6UDS - chains A and B; structure by X-ray diffraction, 1.90 A resolution.

Chain A (and B):
Protein: 3-oxoacyl-(Acyl-carrier-protein) reductase
Organism: Acinetobacter baumannii
Notes: EC 1.1.1.100; chain B of this document is another copy of the same molecule, construct and numbering; everything in this record applies to it too
UniProtKB: V5VHN7 (V5VHN7_ACIBA); numbering as in UniProt (aligned over 1-244)
Amino-acid sequence (268 residues; row label = number of the first residue in the row; numbers below 1 keep their minus sign (Met-23 is residue -23)):
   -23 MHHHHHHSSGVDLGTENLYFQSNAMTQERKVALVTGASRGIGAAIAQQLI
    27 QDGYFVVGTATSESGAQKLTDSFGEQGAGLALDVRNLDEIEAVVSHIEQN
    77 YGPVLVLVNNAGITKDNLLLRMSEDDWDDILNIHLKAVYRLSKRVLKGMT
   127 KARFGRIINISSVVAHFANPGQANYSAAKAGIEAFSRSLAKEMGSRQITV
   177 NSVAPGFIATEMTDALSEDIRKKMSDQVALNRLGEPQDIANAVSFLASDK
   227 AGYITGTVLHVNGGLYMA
Unresolved in the structure: -23 to 0 (chain B: -23 to 4)
Differences from the reference sequence: expression tag (-23 to 0)

Interface between chain A and chain B:
Pairs across the interface - 60 pairs, chain A then chain B:
  Arg163(A) - Met243(B)
  Arg163(A) - Ala244(B)
  Ala166(A) - Ala205(B)
  Ala166(A) - Met243(B)  hydrophobic
  Lys167(A) - Met243(B)
  Gly170(A) - Ala205(B)
  Gly170(A) - Leu206(B)
  Ser171(A) - Ala205(B)  hydrogen bond (backbone-backbone)
  Gln173(A) - Leu206(B)  hydrogen bond (side chain-backbone)
  Gln173(A) - Arg208(B)  hydrogen bond
  Phe183(A) - Tyr229(B)  hydrogen bond (backbone-side chain)
  Ile184(A) - Tyr229(B)  hydrophobic
  Val204(A) - Tyr229(B)
  Ala205(A) - Ala166(B)
  Ala205(A) - Gly170(B)
  Ala205(A) - Ser171(B)  hydrogen bond (backbone-backbone)
  Leu206(A) - Gly170(B)
  Leu206(A) - Gln173(B)  hydrogen bond (backbone-side chain)
  Leu206(A) - Gly228(B)
  Leu206(A) - Tyr229(B)  hydrophobic
  Asn207(A) - Ser171(B)
  Arg208(A) - Gln173(B)  hydrogen bond
  Arg208(A) - Gly228(B)  hydrogen bond (side chain-backbone)
  Arg208(A) - Tyr229(B)  hydrogen bond (backbone-side chain)
  Leu209(A) - Tyr229(B)
  Gly210(A) - Tyr229(B)  hydrogen bond (backbone-side chain)
  Asp214(A) - Tyr229(B)
  Asn217(A) - Lys226(B)
  Phe221(A) - Phe221(B)  hydrophobic
  Lys226(A) - Asn217(B)
  Gly228(A) - Leu206(B)
  Gly228(A) - Arg208(B)  hydrogen bond (backbone-side chain)
  Tyr229(A) - Phe183(B)  hydrogen bond (side chain-backbone)
  Tyr229(A) - Val204(B)
  Tyr229(A) - Leu206(B)  hydrophobic
  Tyr229(A) - Arg208(B)  hydrogen bond (side chain-backbone)
  Tyr229(A) - Leu209(B)
  Tyr229(A) - Gly210(B)  hydrogen bond (side chain-backbone)
  Tyr229(A) - Asp214(B)
  Tyr229(A) - Val237(B)
  Tyr229(A) - Asn238(B)  hydrogen bond (backbone-backbone)
  Tyr229(A) - Gly239(B)  hydrogen bond (backbone-backbone)
  Ile230(A) - His236(B)
  Thr231(A) - Gly239(B)
  Thr231(A) - Gly240(B)
  Gly232(A) - Met243(B)
  Gly232(A) - Ala244(B)
  His236(A) - Ile230(B)
  Val237(A) - Tyr229(B)
  Val237(A) - Ile230(B)  hydrophobic
  Asn238(A) - Tyr229(B)
  Gly239(A) - Tyr229(B)  hydrogen bond (backbone-backbone)
  Gly239(A) - Thr231(B)
  Gly240(A) - Thr231(B)
  Met243(A) - Arg163(B)
  Met243(A) - Ala166(B)  hydrophobic
  Met243(A) - Lys167(B)
  Met243(A) - Gly232(B)
  Ala244(A) - Thr233(B)
  Ala244(A) - Val234(B)  hydrogen bond (backbone-backbone)
Also at the interface, not in a pair above, chain A (37 interface residues in all): Ile174, Ala218, Asp225, Thr233, Val234, Leu235
Also at the interface, not in a pair above, chain B (38 interface residues in all): Ile174, Thr175, Ile184, Asn207, Ala218, Asp225, Leu235

In short:
Chain A and chain B form an interface of 37 and 38 residues respectively, with 18 hydrogen bonds. Among the
polar pairs are Gln173(A)-Leu206(B), Gln173(A)-Arg208(B) and Phe183(A)-Tyr229(B).
Chain A and chain B are both 3-oxoacyl-(Acyl-carrier-protein) reductase (Acinetobacter baumannii); the
structure, Crystal structure of a putative 3-oxoacyl-ACP reductase (FabG) from Acinetobacter baumannii, was
determined by X-ray diffraction together with 6WPR, 6UUT, 6UUV and 6NRP from the same study.
